8QYH - chains E and F of the 7 polymer chains in the assembly; structure by electron microscopy, 2.40 A resolution.

Chain E:
Molecule: Anti-phage defense ZorAB system ZorA
Source organism: Escherichia coli
Reference sequence: A0A0V7WZR2 (A0A0V7WZR2_ECOLX); residue numbers follow UniProt; this construct covers 1-273
Chain sequence (280 residues; numbered 1 to 280; the number before each row is that of its first residue):
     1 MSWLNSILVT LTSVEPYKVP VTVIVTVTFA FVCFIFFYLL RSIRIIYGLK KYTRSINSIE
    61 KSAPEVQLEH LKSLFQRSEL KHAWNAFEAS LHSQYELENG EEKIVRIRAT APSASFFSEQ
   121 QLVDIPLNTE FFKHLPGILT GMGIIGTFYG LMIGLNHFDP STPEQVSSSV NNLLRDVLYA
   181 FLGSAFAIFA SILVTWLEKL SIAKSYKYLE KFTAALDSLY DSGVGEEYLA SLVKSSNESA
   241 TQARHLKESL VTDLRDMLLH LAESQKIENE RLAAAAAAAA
Not modelled in the structure: 270-280
Construct notes: conflict Ala86 (Glu in A0A0V7WZR2), Ala89 (Glu in A0A0V7WZR2); expression tag (274-280)
What the authors report for this chain:
  - mutagenesis - L250G/L254G/L258G/L261G, L250N/L254N/L258N/L261N: decreased stability in response to TMD domain

Chain F:
Molecule: Membrane protein
Source organism: Escherichia coli
Reference sequence: A0A0V7WZP0 (A0A0V7WZP0_ECOLX); residue numbers follow UniProt; this construct covers 1-246
Chain sequence (246 residues; row label = number of the first residue in the row):
     1 MFGNAFGVKK RRSDEAEKPF WISYADLMTA MMVLFLVVMV ASLSSVTQRI QRAEQGEKAR
    61 GQDISRLCER LELHARNVNK NIVVDCHDNR ISFGEAGRFA HNQFFLNAEG QKALQDVVPL
   121 VLEASNSEEG KKWFKQIVIE GFTDTDGSYL YNLHLSLQRS EWVMCSLLDS RSPLQKNISA
   181 EQQLQIRKLF LAGGVSFNNA KESKEASRRV ELRMQFFGLK DKRDKADEVD FPPVVNKEVC
   241 QLVMPL
Cystine bridges: Cys68-Cys86, Cys165-Cys240
What the authors report for this chain:
  - mutagenesis - D26N: abolished localization to ZorD
  - mutagenesis - Y151A/N152A/L155A/R159A: decreased stability

Chain E / chain F interface:
Residue-residue contacts (36):
  Glu130(E) - Ser13(F)
  Lys133(E) - Asp14(F)
  Lys133(E) - Ala16(F)
  His134(E) - Ala16(F)
  Gly137(E) - Pro19(F)
  Thr140(E) - Pro19(F)
  Thr140(E) - Ser23(F)
  Ile144(E) - Ser23(F)
  Ile144(E) - Asp26(F)
  Thr147(E) - Leu27(F)
  Thr147(E) - Ala30(F)
  Phe148(E) - Asp26(F)
  Leu151(E) - Leu34(F)  hydrophobic
  Leu155(E) - Val37(F)  hydrophobic
  Phe158(E) - Val37(F)  hydrophobic
  Phe158(E) - Ala41(F)  hydrophobic
  Ser161(E) - Gln48(F)
  Pro163(E) - Ser45(F)
  Pro163(E) - Gln48(F)
  Pro163(E) - Arg49(F)
  Pro163(E) - Arg52(F)
  Glu164(E) - Arg52(F)  salt bridge
  Val166(E) - Ala41(F)
  Val166(E) - Ser45(F)
  Ser167(E) - Arg49(F)  hydrogen bond
  Leu173(E) - Leu34(F)  hydrophobic
  Leu173(E) - Val37(F)  hydrophobic
  Val177(E) - Leu34(F)  hydrophobic
  Phe181(E) - Leu27(F)  hydrophobic
  Ser184(E) - Leu27(F)
  Ile188(E) - Leu27(F)  hydrophobic
  Ser191(E) - Phe20(F)
  Ile192(E) - Phe20(F)  hydrophobic
  Gly225(E) - Phe2(F)
  Glu226(E) - Phe2(F)
  Leu229(E) - Phe2(F)  hydrophobic
Other interface residues (no listed pair), chain E (31 interface residues in all): Pro136, Thr162, Val170, Leu174, Thr195
Other interface residues (no listed pair), chain F (22 interface residues in all): Glu15, Glu17, Ile22, Val33, Val38

Summary:
Chain E and chain F form an interface of 31 and 22 residues respectively; the contacts include 1 hydrogen bond
and 1 salt bridge. Among the polar pairs are Glu164(E)-Arg52(F) and Ser167(E)-Arg49(F). The paper reports that
L250G/L254G/L258G/L261G and L250N/L254N/L258N/L261N of chain E reduce stability in response to TMD domain;
D26N of chain F abolishes localization to ZorD.
Chain E is Anti-phage defense ZorAB system ZorA and chain F is Membrane protein, both from Escherichia coli;
the structure, Zorya anti-bacteriophage defense system ZorAB ZorA E86A_E89A, Calcium binding site mutation,
was determined by electron microscopy together with 8QYD, 8QYK and 8QYY from the same study.
